1RHK - chains B and C of the 3 polymer chains in the assembly; structure by X-ray diffraction, 2.50 A resolution.

Chain B:
Name: Caspase-3
Source organism: Homo sapiens
Notes: EC 3.4.22.-; fragment: p12 subunit
UniProtKB: P42574 (ICE3_HUMAN); the construct has insertions or renumbered stretches relative to UniProt, so the offset changes along the chain: 310-379 = UniProt 176-245; 382-390 = UniProt 258-266; 392-402 = UniProt 267-277
Chain sequence (102 residues; numbered 310 to 402 plus 10 insertion-coded residues; 1 number in that range is skipped by the numbering (no residue carries it; nothing is unmodelled there); the number before each row is that of its first residue; a row labelled like 381A-381I holds insertion residues (381A, then the next letters in order)):
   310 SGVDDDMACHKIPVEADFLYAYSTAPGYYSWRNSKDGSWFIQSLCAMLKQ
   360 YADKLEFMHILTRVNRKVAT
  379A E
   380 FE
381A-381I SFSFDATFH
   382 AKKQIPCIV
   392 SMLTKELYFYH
Not modelled in the structure: 310-319, 402
Differences from the reference sequence: variant Glu324 (Asp190 in P42574)
Swiss-Prot annotation at these positions:
  - modified residue: Arg341 (Microbial infection: ADP-riboxanated arginine)

Chain C:
Name: acetyl-asp-glu-val-fpr
Chain sequence (5 residues; numbered 501 to 505; the number before each row is that of its first residue):
   501 XDEVX
Modified positions: ACE (acetyl group) at position 501; FPR ((3S)-3-amino-4-oxo-7-phenylheptanoic acid) at position 505

Chain B / chain C interface:
Residue-residue contacts - 18 pairs, chain B then chain C:
  Tyr338(B) - Val504(C)  hydrophobic
  Ser339(B) - Glu503(C)
  Ser339(B) - Val504(C)
  Ser339(B) - FPR_505(C)  hydrogen bond (backbone-backbone)
  Trp340(B) - Asp502(C)
  Trp340(B) - Glu503(C)
  Trp340(B) - Val504(C)  hydrophobic
  Arg341(B) - ACE_501(C)
  Arg341(B) - Asp502(C)
  Arg341(B) - Glu503(C)  salt bridge
  Arg341(B) - Val504(C)  hydrogen bond (side chain-backbone)
  Arg341(B) - FPR_505(C)
  Asn342(B) - ACE_501(C)
  Asn342(B) - Asp502(C)  hydrogen bond
  Ser343(B) - ACE_501(C)  hydrogen bond (backbone-backbone)
  Ser343(B) - Glu503(C)  hydrogen bond
  Ser381A(B) - Asp502(C)
  Phe381B(B) - Asp502(C)  hydrogen bond (backbone-side chain)
Other interface residues (no listed pair), chain B (11 interface residues in all): Trp348, Glu381, Phe381H

In short:
The interface between chain B and chain C involves 11 residues on one side and 5 on the other; the contacts
include 6 hydrogen bonds and 1 salt bridge. Among the polar pairs are Arg341(B)-Glu503(C), Arg341(B)-Val504(C)
and Asn342(B)-Asp502(C).
Here chain B is Caspase-3 (Homo sapiens) and chain C is acetyl-asp-glu-val-fpr. Entry 1RHK (Crystal structure
of the complex of caspase-3 with a phenyl-propyl-ketone inhibitor) was determined by X-ray diffraction (same
publication as 1RE1, 1RHJ, 1RHM, 1RHQ, 1RHR and 1RHU).
